9CYL - chains A and B of the 4 polymer chains in the assembly; structure by X-ray diffraction, 4.66 A resolution (low resolution: residue-level contacts below are approximate; hydrogen-bond / salt-bridge calls are withheld).

[Chain A]
Molecule: H-2 class II histocompatibility antigen, A-B alpha chain
Organism: Mus musculus
Reference sequence: P14434 (HA2B_MOUSE); residue numbers follow UniProt; this construct covers 24-218
Sequence (195 residues; each row starts with the number of its first residue):
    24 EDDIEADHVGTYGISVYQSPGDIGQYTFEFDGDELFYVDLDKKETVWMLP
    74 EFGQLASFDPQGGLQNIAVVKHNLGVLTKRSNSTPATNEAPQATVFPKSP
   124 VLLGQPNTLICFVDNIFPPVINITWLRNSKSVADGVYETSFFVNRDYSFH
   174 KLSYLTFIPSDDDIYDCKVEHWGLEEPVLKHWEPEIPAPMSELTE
Disordered / not traced: 24-25, 211-218
Disulfide bonds: Cys134-Cys190
Covalent attachments: N-acetylglucosamine (NAG) linked to Asn145
Swiss-Prot annotation at these positions:
  - region: Glu206 to Glu218 (Connecting peptide)
  - glycosylation: Asn145 (N-linked (GlcNAc...) asparagine)

[Chain B]
Molecule: H-2 class II histocompatibility antigen, A beta chain
Organism: Mus musculus
Reference sequence: P14483 (HB2A_MOUSE); the construct lacks a stretch of the UniProt sequence, so the offset changes along the chain: 27-111 = UniProt 27-111; 112-217 = UniProt 113-218
Sequence (192 residues; each row starts with the number of its first residue):
    27 GGDSERHFVYQFMGECYFTNGTQRIRYVTRYIYNREEYVRYDSDVGEHRA
    77 VTELGRPDAEYWNSQPEILERTRAELDTVCRHNYE
  111A G
   112 PETHTSLRRLEQPNVVISLSRTEALNHHNTLVCSVTDFYPAKIKVRWFRN
   162 GQEETVGVSSTQLIRNGDWTFQVLVMLEMTPRRGEVYTCHVEHPSLKSPI
   212 TVEWRA
Disordered / not traced: 27-30
Disulfide bonds: Cys42-Cys106, Cys144-Cys200
Covalent attachments: N-acetylglucosamine (NAG) linked to Asn46
Swiss-Prot annotation at these positions:
  - region: Arg216, Ala217 (Connecting peptide)
  - glycosylation: Asn46 (N-linked (GlcNAc...) asparagine)

[Chain A / chain B interface]
Residue-residue contacts (91):
  Ile27(A) - Arg52(B)
  Ala29(A) - Tyr43(B)
  Ala29(A) - Phe44(B)
  Ala29(A) - Thr45(B)
  Asp30(A) - Phe44(B)
  Asp30(A) - Thr45(B)
  Asp30(A) - Asn46(B)
  Asp30(A) - Gly47(B)
  His31(A) - Cys42(B)
  His31(A) - Tyr43(B)
  His31(A) - Phe44(B)
  Val32(A) - Cys42(B)
  Val32(A) - Tyr43(B)
  Gly33(A) - Gly40(B)
  Gly33(A) - Cys42(B)
  Thr34(A) - Met39(B)
  Thr34(A) - Gly40(B)
  Tyr35(A) - Gly40(B)
  Tyr35(A) - Asn109(B)
  Tyr35(A) - Glu113(B)
  Gly36(A) - Phe38(B)
  Gly36(A) - Met39(B)
  Gly36(A) - Gly40(B)
  Ile37(A) - Phe38(B)
  Ser38(A) - Gln37(B)
  Ser38(A) - Phe38(B)
  Val39(A) - Tyr36(B)
  Tyr40(A) - Val35(B)
  Tyr40(A) - Tyr36(B)
  Gln41(A) - Phe34(B)
  Ser42(A) - Arg32(B)
  Ser42(A) - His33(B)
  Ser42(A) - Phe34(B)
  Pro43(A) - Arg32(B)
  Pro43(A) - His33(B)
  Phe53(A) - Ser117(B)
  Phe53(A) - Tyr150(B)
  Asp54(A) - Arg176(B)
  Gly55(A) - Arg176(B)
  Asp56(A) - Trp180(B)
  Glu57(A) - Trp180(B)
  Leu58(A) - Glu113(B)
  Leu58(A) - Trp180(B)
  Leu72(A) - Arg120(B)
  Leu72(A) - Trp180(B)
  Phe75(A) - Thr116(B)
  Phe75(A) - Arg120(B)
  Phe75(A) - Trp180(B)
  Asn89(A) - Phe38(B)
  Val93(A) - Tyr36(B)
  Asn96(A) - Tyr36(B)
  Leu97(A) - Tyr59(B)
  Leu100(A) - Tyr36(B)
  Leu100(A) - Tyr64(B)
  Thr101(A) - Phe34(B)
  Arg103(A) - Leu80(B)
  Arg103(A) - Asp84(B)
  Ser106(A) - Phe34(B)
  Ser106(A) - Tyr59(B)
  Thr107(A) - Phe34(B)
  Pro108(A) - Arg32(B)
  Pro108(A) - His33(B)
  Pro108(A) - Phe34(B)
  Ala109(A) - Asn60(B)
  Glu112(A) - Arg61(B)
  Phe119(A) - Gln183(B)
  Pro120(A) - Gln183(B)
  Lys121(A) - Thr147(B)
  Lys121(A) - Asp148(B)
  Lys121(A) - Asp179(B)
  Lys121(A) - Thr181(B)
  Lys121(A) - Gln183(B)
  Pro123(A) - Val127(B)
  Pro123(A) - Thr147(B)
  Ile133(A) - Asn177(B)
  Phe140(A) - Arg61(B)
  Val166(A) - Gln37(B)
  Asp169(A) - Arg61(B)
  Tyr170(A) - Arg56(B)
  Tyr170(A) - Ile58(B)
  Tyr170(A) - Arg61(B)
  Tyr170(A) - Glu62(B)
  Tyr170(A) - Glu63(B)
  Ser171(A) - Arg61(B)
  Phe172(A) - Gln37(B)
  Leu175(A) - Asn177(B)
  Leu175(A) - Gly178(B)
  Tyr177(A) - Asn177(B)
  Tyr177(A) - Gly178(B)
  Tyr177(A) - Asp179(B)
  Trp195(A) - His33(B)
Other interface residues (no listed pair), chain A (56 interface residues in all): Glu28, Met71, Leu78, Ser122, Asn138, Pro141
Other interface residues (no listed pair), chain B (50 interface residues in all): Glu31, Glu41, Tyr57, Arg66, Val105, Tyr110, His115, Phe182

[Overview]
The interface between chain A and chain B involves 56 residues on one side and 50 on the other. Covalently
linked N-acetylglucosamine: at Asn145(A). Covalently linked N-acetylglucosamine: at Asn46(B).
Here chain A is H-2 class II histocompatibility antigen, A-B alpha chain and chain B is H-2 class II
histocompatibility antigen, A beta chain, both from Mus musculus. Entry 9CYL (Structure of LAG3 loop1 deletion
bound to the MHC class II molecule I-A(b)) was determined by X-ray diffraction together with 9CYM from the
same study.
